PDB entry 7XJF | X-ray diffraction, 2.60 A resolution | chains A and B of the 3 polymer chains in the assembly

== Chain A ==
Protein: Heavy chain of 6MW3211 Fab
Source organism: Homo sapiens
Notes: antibody fragment or engineered binder
Chain sequence (227 residues; row label = number of the first residue in the row):
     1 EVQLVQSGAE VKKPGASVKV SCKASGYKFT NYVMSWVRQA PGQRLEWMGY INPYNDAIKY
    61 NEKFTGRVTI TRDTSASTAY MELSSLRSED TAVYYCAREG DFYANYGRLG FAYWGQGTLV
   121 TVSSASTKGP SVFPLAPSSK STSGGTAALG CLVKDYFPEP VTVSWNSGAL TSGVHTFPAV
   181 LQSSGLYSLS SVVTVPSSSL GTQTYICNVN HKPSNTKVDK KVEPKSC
Not modelled in the structure: 227
Cystine bridges: Cys-22/Cys-96, Cys-151/Cys-207

== Chain B ==
Protein: Light chain of 6MW3211 Fab
Source organism: Homo sapiens
Notes: antibody fragment or engineered binder
Chain sequence (214 residues; numbered 1 to 214; the number before each row is that of its first residue):
     1 DIQMTQSPSS LSASVGDRVT ITCRASQDIS NYLNWYQQKP GKAPKLLLYY TSRLHSGVPS
    61 RFSGSGSGTD YTLTISSLQP EDFATYFCQQ GAGFPYTFGG GTKVEIKRTV AAPSVFIFPP
   121 SDEQLKSGTA SVVCLLNNFY PREAKVQWKV DNALQSGNSQ ESVTEQDSKD STYSLSSTLT
   181 LSKADYEKHK VYACEVTHQG LSSPVTKSFN RGEC
Not modelled in the structure: 214
Cystine bridges: Cys-23/Cys-88, Cys-134/Cys-194

== Chain A / chain B interface ==
Pairs across the interface (86; chain A residue first):
  Gln-39(A) with Gln-38(B), hydrogen bond; Phe-87(B)
  Arg-44(A) with Met-4(B), hydrogen bond (side chain-backbone); Phe-98(B), hydrogen bond (side chain-backbone); Gly-99(B); Gly-100(B)
  Leu-45(A) with Pro-44(B), hydrophobic; Phe-98(B)
  Trp-47(A) with Phe-94(B), hydrophobic; Pro-95(B), hydrophobic; Tyr-96(B)
  Tyr-50(A) with Phe-94(B), hydrophobic
  Lys-59(A) with Phe-94(B)
  Asn-61(A) with Pro-95(B)
  Tyr-95(A) with Gln-38(B), hydrogen bond; Lys-42(B), hydrogen bond (side chain-backbone); Ala-43(B), hydrophobic
  Phe-102(A) with Tyr-49(B), hydrophobic
  Asn-105(A) with Tyr-96(B)
  Tyr-106(A) with Phe-94(B), hydrophobic; Tyr-96(B)
  Gly-107(A) with Asn-34(B); Gln-89(B), hydrogen bond (backbone-side chain); Tyr-96(B)
  Arg-108(A) with Tyr-32(B); Asn-34(B), hydrogen bond (backbone-side chain); Gly-91(B), hydrogen bond (side chain-backbone); Ala-92(B), hydrogen bond (side chain-backbone); Tyr-96(B)
  Leu-109(A) with Asn-34(B); Tyr-49(B)
  Gly-110(A) with Asn-34(B); Tyr-36(B)
  Phe-111(A) with Tyr-36(B), hydrogen bond (backbone-side chain); Leu-46(B)
  Ala-112(A) with Leu-46(B), hydrophobic; His-55(B)
  Trp-114(A) with Tyr-36(B), hydrophobic; Ala-43(B), hydrophobic; Pro-44(B)
  Gly-115(A) with Ala-43(B)
  Phe-133(A) with Ser-121(B); Glu-123(B); Gln-124(B)
  Pro-134(A) with Ser-121(B); Glu-123(B)
  Leu-135(A) with Phe-118(B); Val-133(B), hydrophobic
  Ala-136(A) with Phe-118(B)
  Lys-140(A) with Phe-116(B); Ile-117(B), hydrogen bond (backbone-backbone); Lys-207(B); Ser-208(B), hydrogen bond (side chain-backbone); Phe-209(B)
  Ser-141(A) with Phe-116(B); Phe-118(B)
  Thr-142(A) with Lys-207(B), hydrogen bond (backbone-side chain)
  Ser-143(A) with Ser-114(B); Phe-116(B)
  Ala-148(A) with Phe-116(B), hydrophobic; Phe-118(B)
  Leu-149(A) with Phe-118(B), hydrophobic
  Leu-152(A) with Ser-131(B)
  Lys-154(A) with Gln-124(B); Ser-131(B)
  His-175(A) with Asn-137(B); Asn-138(B), hydrogen bond; Asp-167(B); Ser-174(B), hydrogen bond
  Phe-177(A) with Leu-135(B), hydrophobic; Ser-162(B); Thr-164(B); Ser-174(B); Leu-175(B); Ser-176(B)
  Pro-178(A) with Ser-162(B), hydrogen bond (backbone-side chain); Val-163(B)
  Val-180(A) with Gln-160(B); Glu-161(B); Ser-162(B)
  Leu-181(A) with Gln-160(B), hydrogen bond (backbone-side chain)
  Gln-182(A) with Gln-160(B)
  Ser-190(A) with Ser-176(B), hydrogen bond
  Val-192(A) with Leu-135(B), hydrophobic
  Thr-194(A) with Asn-137(B)
  Lys-225(A) with Pro-119(B)
Also at the interface, not in a pair above, chain A (44 interface residues in all): Val-37, Glu-46, Lys-220
Also at the interface, not in a pair above, chain B (48 interface residues in all): Thr-129, Thr-180

== In short ==
The interface between chain A and chain B involves 44 residues on one side and 48 on the other, with 18
hydrogen bonds. Among the polar pairs are Gln-39(A)/Gln-38(B), Arg-44(A)/Met-4(B) and Arg-44(A)/Phe-98(B).
Chain A is Heavy chain of 6MW3211 Fab and chain B is Light chain of 6MW3211 Fab, both from Homo sapiens; the
structure, Crystal structure of 6MW3211 Fab in complex with CD47, was determined by X-ray diffraction.
